Entry 6C6U (electron microscopy, 3.70 A resolution); this record covers chains B and J of the 9 polymer chains in the assembly.

[Chain B]
Molecule: 29-nt DNA strand
Sequence (29 nucleotides; each row starts with the number of its first residue):
     1 GGGTATTCGC CGTGTACCTC TCGCAGCCC

[Chain J]
Protein: DNA-directed RNA polymerase beta'
From: Escherichia coli (strain K12)
Reference sequence: P0A8T7 (RPOC_ECOLI); numbering as in UniProt (aligned over 1-1407)
Sequence (1407 residues; numbered 1 to 1407; the number before each row is that of its first residue):
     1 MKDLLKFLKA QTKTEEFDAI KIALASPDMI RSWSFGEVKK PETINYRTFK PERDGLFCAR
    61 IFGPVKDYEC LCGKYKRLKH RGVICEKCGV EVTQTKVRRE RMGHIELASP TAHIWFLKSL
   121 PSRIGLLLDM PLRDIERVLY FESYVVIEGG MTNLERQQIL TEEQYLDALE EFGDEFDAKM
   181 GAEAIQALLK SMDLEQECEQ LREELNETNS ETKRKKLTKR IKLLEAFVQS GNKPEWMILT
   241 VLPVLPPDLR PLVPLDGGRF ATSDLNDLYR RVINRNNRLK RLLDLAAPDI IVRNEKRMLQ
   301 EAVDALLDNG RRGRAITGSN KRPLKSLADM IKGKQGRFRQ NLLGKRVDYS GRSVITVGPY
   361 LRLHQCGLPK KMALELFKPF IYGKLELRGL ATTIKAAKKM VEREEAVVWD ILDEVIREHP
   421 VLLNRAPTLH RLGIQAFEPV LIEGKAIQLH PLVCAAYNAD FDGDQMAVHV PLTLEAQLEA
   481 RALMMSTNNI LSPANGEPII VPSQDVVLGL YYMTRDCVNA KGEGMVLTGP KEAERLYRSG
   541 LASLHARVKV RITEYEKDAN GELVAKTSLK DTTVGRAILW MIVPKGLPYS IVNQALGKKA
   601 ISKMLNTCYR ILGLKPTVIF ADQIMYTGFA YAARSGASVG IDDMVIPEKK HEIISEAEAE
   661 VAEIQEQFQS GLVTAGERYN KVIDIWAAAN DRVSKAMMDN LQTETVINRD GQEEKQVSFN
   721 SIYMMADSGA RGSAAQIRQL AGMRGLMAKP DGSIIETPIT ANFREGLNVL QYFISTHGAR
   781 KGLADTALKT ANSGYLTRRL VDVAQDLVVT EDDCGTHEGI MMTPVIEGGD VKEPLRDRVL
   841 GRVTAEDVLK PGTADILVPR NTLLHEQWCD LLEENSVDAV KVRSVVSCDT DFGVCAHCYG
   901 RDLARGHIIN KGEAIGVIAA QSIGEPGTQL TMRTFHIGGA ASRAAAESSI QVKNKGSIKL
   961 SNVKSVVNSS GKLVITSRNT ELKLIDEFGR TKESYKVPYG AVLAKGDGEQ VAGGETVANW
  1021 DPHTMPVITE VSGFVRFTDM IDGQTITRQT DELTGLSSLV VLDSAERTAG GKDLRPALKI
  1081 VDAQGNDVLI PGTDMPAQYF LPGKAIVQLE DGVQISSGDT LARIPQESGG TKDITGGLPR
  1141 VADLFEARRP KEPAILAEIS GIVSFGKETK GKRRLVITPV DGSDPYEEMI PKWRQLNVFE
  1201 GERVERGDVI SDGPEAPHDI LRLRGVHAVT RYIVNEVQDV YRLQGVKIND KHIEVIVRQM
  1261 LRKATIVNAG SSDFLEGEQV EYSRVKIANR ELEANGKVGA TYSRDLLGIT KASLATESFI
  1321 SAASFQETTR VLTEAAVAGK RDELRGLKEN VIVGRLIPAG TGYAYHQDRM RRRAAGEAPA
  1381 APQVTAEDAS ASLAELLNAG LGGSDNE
Disordered / not traced: 1-14, 934-947, 1127-1134, 1374-1407
Ion coordination: Zn2+ site 1: Cys-70, Cys-72, Cys-85; Mg2+: Asp-460, Asp-464 (shared with 1 residue of chain R); Zn2+ site 2: Cys-814, Cys-888, Cys-895, Cys-898
Swiss-Prot annotation at these positions:
  - binding site (Zn(2+)): Cys-70, Cys-72, Cys-85, Cys-88, Cys-814, Cys-888, Cys-895, Cys-898
  - binding site (Mg(2+)): Asp-460, Asp-462, Asp-464
  - modified residue: Lys-983 (N6-acetyllysine)
  - mutagenesis: Gln-504 (Q504P: Resistant to antibiotics salinamide A and B), Asn-690 (N690D: Resistant to antibiotics salinamide A and B), Met-697 (M697V: Resistant to antibiotics salinamide A and B), Ala-735 (A735T: Resistant to antibiotics salinamide A and B), Arg-738 (R738C/H/P/S: Resistant to antibiotics salinamide A and B), Ala-748 (A748E: Resistant to antibiotics salinamide A and B), Pro-758 (P758S/T: Resistant to antibiotics salinamide A and B), Phe-763 (F763C: Resistant to antibiotics salinamide A and B), Ser-775 (S775A: Resistant to antibiotics salinamide A and B), Ala-779 (A779T/V: Resistant to antibiotics salinamide A and B), Arg-780 (R780C: Resistant to antibiotics salinamide A and B), Gly-782 (G782A/C: Resistant to antibiotics salinamide A and B), 1 further mutagenesis entry in UniProt

[Interface between chain B and chain J]
Contacting residue pairs (25):
  DG2(B) with Thr-212(J), phosphate contact; Lys-213(J), phosphate contact
  DG3(B) with Thr-212(J), phosphate contact
  DA5(B) with Lys-1172(J), salt bridge to the phosphate
  DC11(B) with Arg-311(J), salt bridge to the phosphate; Glu-1327(J), phosphate contact
  DG12(B) with Gln-1326(J), sugar contact; Glu-1327(J), phosphate contact
  DT13(B) with Arg-339(J), salt bridge to the phosphate; Tyr-795(J), phosphate contact; Gln-1326(J), phosphate contact
  DG14(B) with Lys-334(J), salt bridge to the phosphate; Thr-790(J), base contact; Ala-791(J), base contact; Gly-794(J), sugar contact
  DT15(B) with Lys-334(J), salt bridge to the phosphate; Arg-339(J), salt bridge to the phosphate; Pro-427(J), base contact
  DA16(B) with Ala-426(J), sugar contact
  DC17(B) with Arg-346(J), salt bridge to the phosphate; Arg-352(J), hydrogen bond to the sugar
  DG23(B) with Leu-255(J), base contact
  DC24(B) with Arg-259(J), salt bridge to the phosphate; Arg-270(J), base contact; Ser-319(J), sugar contact
Other interface residues (no listed pair), chain B (14 interface residues in all): DT4, DC10
Other interface residues (no listed pair), chain J (25 interface residues in all): Leu-120, Ser-210, Ala-261, Lys-332, Met-1189

[Overview]
The interface between chain B and chain J involves 14 residues on one side and 25 on the other; the contacts
include 1 hydrogen bond and 8 salt bridges. Polar pairs include DC17(B)/Arg-352(J), DA5(B)/Lys-1172(J) and
DC11(B)/Arg-311(J).
Chain B is a 29-nt DNA strand and chain J is DNA-directed RNA polymerase beta' (Escherichia coli (strain
K12)); the structure, CryoEM structure of E.coli RNA polymerase elongation complex bound with NusG, was
determined by electron microscopy, deposited together with 6C6S and 6C6T.
